Entry 7BOZ (electron microscopy, 3.80 A resolution); this record covers chains d and e of the 18 polymer chains in the assembly.

Chain d (and e):
Name: N-teminal of mature bacteriophage T7 tail fiber protein gp17
From: Escherichia phage T7
Notes: chain e of this document is another copy of the same molecule, construct and numbering; everything in this record applies to it too
UniProtKB: P03748 (FIBER_BPT7); numbering as in UniProt (aligned over 1-553)
Sequence (553 residues; row label = number of the first residue in the row):
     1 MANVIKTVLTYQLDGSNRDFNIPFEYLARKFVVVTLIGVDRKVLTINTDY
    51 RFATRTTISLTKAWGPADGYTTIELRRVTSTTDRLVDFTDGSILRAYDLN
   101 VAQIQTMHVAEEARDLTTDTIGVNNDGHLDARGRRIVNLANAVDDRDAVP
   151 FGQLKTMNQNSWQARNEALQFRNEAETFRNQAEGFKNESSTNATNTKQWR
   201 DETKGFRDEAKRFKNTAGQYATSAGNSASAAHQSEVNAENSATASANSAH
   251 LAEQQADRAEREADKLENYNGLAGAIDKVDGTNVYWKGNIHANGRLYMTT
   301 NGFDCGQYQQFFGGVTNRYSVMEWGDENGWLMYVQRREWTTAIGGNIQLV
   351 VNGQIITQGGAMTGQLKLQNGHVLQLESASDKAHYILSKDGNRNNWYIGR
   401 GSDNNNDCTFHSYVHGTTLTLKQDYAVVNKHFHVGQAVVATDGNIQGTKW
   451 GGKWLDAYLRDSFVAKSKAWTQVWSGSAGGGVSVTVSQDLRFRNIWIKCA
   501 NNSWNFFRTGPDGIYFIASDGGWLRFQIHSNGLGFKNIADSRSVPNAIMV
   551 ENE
Unresolved in the structure: 1-2, 126-128, 144-553 (chain e: 1-4, 126-128, 139-553)

How chain d and chain e interact:
Contacting residue pairs (49):
  Glu25(d) - Thr81(e)
  Glu25(d) - Thr82(e)
  Leu94(d) - Leu94(e)  hydrophobic
  Ala96(d) - Phe88(e)
  Ala96(d) - Thr89(e)
  Ala96(d) - Asp90(e)
  Leu99(d) - Leu94(e)  hydrophobic
  Leu99(d) - Leu99(e)  hydrophobic
  Asn100(d) - Asp87(e)
  Asn100(d) - Phe88(e)  hydrogen bond (side chain-backbone)
  Gln103(d) - Arg84(e)
  Gln103(d) - Val86(e)
  Gln103(d) - Ala102(e)
  Ile104(d) - Arg84(e)
  Thr106(d) - Thr106(e)  hydrogen bond (backbone-side chain)
  Met107(d) - Ser80(e)
  Met107(d) - Thr81(e)
  Met107(d) - Thr106(e)
  Met107(d) - Val109(e)  hydrophobic
  Ala110(d) - Thr106(e)
  Ala110(d) - Val109(e)
  Ala110(d) - Ala110(e)  hydrophobic
  Glu111(d) - Thr81(e)
  Glu111(d) - Val109(e)
  Arg114(d) - Thr79(e)  hydrogen bond (side chain-backbone)
  Arg114(d) - Val109(e)
  Arg114(d) - Glu112(e)
  Arg114(d) - Ala113(e)
  Arg114(d) - Leu116(e)
  Thr117(d) - Leu116(e)
  Thr118(d) - Leu116(e)
  Ile121(d) - Thr120(e)  hydrogen bond (backbone-side chain)
  Gly122(d) - Thr120(e)
  Val123(d) - Asp119(e)
  Leu129(d) - Arg132(e)
  Leu129(d) - Arg134(e)
  Leu129(d) - Ile136(e)  hydrophobic
  Asp130(d) - Ile121(e)
  Asp130(d) - Arg132(e)
  Asp130(d) - Arg134(e)  hydrogen bond (backbone-backbone)
  Asp130(d) - Arg135(e)
  Asp130(d) - Ile136(e)  hydrogen bond (backbone-backbone)
  Ala131(d) - Ile136(e)  hydrophobic
  Arg132(d) - Val137(e)
  Arg132(d) - Asn138(e)
  Gly133(d) - Val137(e)
  Arg134(d) - Asn138(e)
  Ile136(d) - Arg135(e)
  Ile136(d) - Asn138(e)
Also at the interface, not in a pair above, chain d (25 interface residues in all): Asn124

Summary:
Chain d and chain e form an interface of 25 and 28 residues respectively, with 6 hydrogen bonds. Polar pairs
include Asn100(d)-Phe88(e), Thr106(d)-Thr106(e) and Arg114(d)-Thr79(e).
Chain d and chain e are both N-teminal of mature bacteriophage T7 tail fiber protein gp17 (Escherichia phage
T7); the structure, N-teminal of mature bacteriophage T7 tail fiber protein gp17, was determined by electron
microscopy (same publication as 7BOU, 7BOX, 7BOY and 7BP0).
